5S53 - chains B and C of the 6 polymer chains in the assembly; structure by X-ray diffraction, 2.75 A resolution.

# Chain B
Protein: Tubulin beta-2B chain
Organism: Bos taurus
Reference sequence: Q6B856 (TBB2B_BOVIN); the author numbering skips numbers that UniProt does not, so the offset changes along the chain: 1-42 = UniProt 1-42; 45-360 = UniProt 43-358; 369-455 = UniProt 359-445
Sequence (445 residues; row label = number of the first residue in the row; note: 10 numbers in that range are skipped by the numbering (no residue carries them; nothing is unmodelled there)):
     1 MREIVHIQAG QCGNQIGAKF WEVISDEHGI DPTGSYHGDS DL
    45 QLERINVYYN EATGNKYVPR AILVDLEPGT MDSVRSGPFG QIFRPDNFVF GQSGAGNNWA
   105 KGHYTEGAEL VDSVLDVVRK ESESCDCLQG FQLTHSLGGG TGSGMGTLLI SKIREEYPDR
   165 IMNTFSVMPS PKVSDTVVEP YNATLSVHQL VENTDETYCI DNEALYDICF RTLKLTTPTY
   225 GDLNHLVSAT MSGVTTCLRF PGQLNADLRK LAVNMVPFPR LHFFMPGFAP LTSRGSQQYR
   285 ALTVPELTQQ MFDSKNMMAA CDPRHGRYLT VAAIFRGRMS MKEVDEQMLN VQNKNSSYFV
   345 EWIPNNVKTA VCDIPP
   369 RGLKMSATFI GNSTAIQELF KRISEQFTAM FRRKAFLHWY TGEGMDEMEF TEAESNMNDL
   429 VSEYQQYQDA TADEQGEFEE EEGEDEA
Not modelled in the structure: 279-280, 438-455
Ion coordination: Mg2+: Q11 (together with GDP); Ca2+: E113 (shared with E284(C) of chain C)
Ligand contacts:
  - GDP (guanosine-5'-diphosphate): G10, Q11, C12, Q15, I16, N101, S140, G142, G143, G144, T145, G146, V171, P173, V177, D179, E183, N206, L209, Y224, L227, N228
  - WZM (6-[cyclobutyl(methyl)amino]pyridazine-3-carboxamide): E200, Y202, C241, L248, L255, M259, F268, A316, A317, I318, K352, T353, A354, I378
Swiss-Prot annotation at these positions:
  - motif: M1 to I4 (MREI motif)
  - binding site (GTP): Q11, E71, S140, G144, T145, G146, N206, N228
  - binding site (Mg(2+)): E71
  - modified residue: S40 (Phosphoserine), T57 (Phosphothreonine), K60 (N6-acetyllysine), S174 (Phosphoserine), T287 (Phosphothreonine), T292 (Phosphothreonine), R320 (Omega-N-methylarginine), E448 (5-glutamyl polyglutamate)
  - cross-link (Glycyl lysine isopeptide (Lys-Gly)): K60 (interchain with G-Cter in ubiquitin), K326 (interchain with G-Cter in ubiquitin)

# Chain C
Protein: Tubulin alpha-1B chain
Organism: Bos taurus
Reference sequence: P81947 (TBA1B_BOVIN); residue numbers follow UniProt; this construct covers 1-451
Sequence (451 residues; each row starts with the number of its first residue):
     1 MRECISIHVG QAGVQIGNAC WELYCLEHGI QPDGQMPSDK TIGGGDDSFN TFFSETGAGK
    61 HVPRAVFVDL EPTVIDEVRT GTYRQLFHPE QLITGKEDAA NNYARGHYTI GKEIIDLVLD
   121 RIRKLADQCT GLQGFLVFHS FGGGTGSGFT SLLMERLSVD YGKKSKLEFS IYPAPQVSTA
   181 VVEPYNSILT THTTLEHSDC AFMVDNEAIY DICRRNLDIE RPTYTNLNRL ISQIVSSITA
   241 SLRFDGALNV DLTEFQTNLV PYPRIHFPLA TYAPVISAEK AYHEQLSVAE ITNACFEPAN
   301 QMVKCDPRHG KYMACCLLYR GDVVPKDVNA AIATIKTKRS IQFVDWCPTG FKVGINYQPP
   361 TVVPGGDLAK VQRAVCMLSN TTAIAEAWAR LDHKFDLMYA KRAFVHWYVG EGMEEGEFSE
   421 AREDMAALEK DYEEVGVDSV EGEGEEEGEE Y
Not modelled in the structure: 441-451
Ion coordination: Ca2+ site 1: D39, T41, G44, E55; Ca2+ site 2: E284 (shared with E113(B) of chain B)
Ligand contacts: GTP (guanosine-5'-triphosphate): G10, Q11, A12, Q15, I16, D69, D98, A99, A100, N101, S140, G142, G143, G144, T145, G146, I171, V177, S178, T179, E183, N206, Y224, L227, N228, I231

# Interface between chain B and chain C
Residue-residue contacts (38; chain B residue first):
  Q96(B) - M1(C)
  Q96(B) - R2(C)
  S97(B) - R2(C)
  N101(B) - E254(C)  hydrogen bond
  D179(B) - K352(C)  hydrogen bond (backbone-side chain)
  T180(B) - E254(C)
  T180(B) - N258(C)
  V181(B) - N258(C)  hydrogen bond (backbone-side chain)
  V181(B) - P348(C)  hydrophobic
  V182(B) - T257(C)
  T220(B) - K326(C)
  T221(B) - K326(C)
  T221(B) - N329(C)
  A397(B) - W346(C)
  M398(B) - W346(C)
  R400(B) - D345(C)  salt bridge
  R400(B) - S439(C)  hydrogen bond
  R401(B) - Y262(C)  hydrogen bond (backbone-side chain)
  R401(B) - W346(C)
  R401(B) - E434(C)  hydrogen bond (side chain-backbone)
  R401(B) - V437(C)  hydrogen bond (side chain-backbone)
  R401(B) - D438(C)
  R401(B) - S439(C)  hydrogen bond
  K402(B) - Y262(C)
  A403(B) - P261(C)
  A403(B) - Y262(C)
  A403(B) - W346(C)  hydrophobic
  F404(B) - T257(C)
  F404(B) - N258(C)
  F404(B) - P261(C)  hydrogen bond (backbone-backbone)
  F404(B) - W346(C)  hydrophobic
  H406(B) - V260(C)  hydrogen bond (side chain-backbone)
  H406(B) - P261(C)
  H406(B) - Y262(C)
  H406(B) - P263(C)
  W407(B) - Q256(C)
  W407(B) - T257(C)  hydrogen bond (side chain-backbone)
  W407(B) - V260(C)
Other interface residues (no listed pair), chain B (19 interface residues in all): G100
Other interface residues (no listed pair), chain C (22 interface residues in all): P325, V435

# In short
The interface between chain B and chain C involves 19 residues on one side and 22 on the other; the contacts
include 11 hydrogen bonds and 1 salt bridge. Polar pairs include R400(B)-D345(C), N101(B)-E254(C) and
D179(B)-K352(C). Ligands of chain B: GDP and compound WZM.
Chain B is Tubulin beta-2B chain and chain C is Tubulin alpha-1B chain, both from Bos taurus; the structure,
Tubulin-Z1349163663-complex, was determined by X-ray diffraction (same publication as 5S4L, 5S4M, 5S4N, 5S4O,
5S4P, 5S4Q and 52 further entries).
